6XY5 - chains A and B; structure by X-ray diffraction, 1.30 A resolution.

# Chain A
Molecule: 14-3-3 protein sigma
Organism: Homo sapiens
UniProtKB: P31947 (1433S_HUMAN); residue numbers follow UniProt; this construct covers 1-231
Amino-acid sequence (236 residues; each row starts with the number of its first residue; numbers below 1 keep their minus sign (Gly-4 is residue -4)):
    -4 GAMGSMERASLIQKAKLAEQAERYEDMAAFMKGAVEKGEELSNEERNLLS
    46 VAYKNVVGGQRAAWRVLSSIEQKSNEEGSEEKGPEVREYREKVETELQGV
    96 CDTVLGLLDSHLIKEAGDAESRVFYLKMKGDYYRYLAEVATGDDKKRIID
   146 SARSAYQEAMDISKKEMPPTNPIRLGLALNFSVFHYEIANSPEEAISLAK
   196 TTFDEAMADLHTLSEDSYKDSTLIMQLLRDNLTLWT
Not modelled in the structure: -4
Differences from the reference sequence: expression tag (-4 to 0); engineered mutation Asn38 (Cys in P31947)
Bound ions: Mg2+ site 1: Glu35, Glu110, Glu188; Mg2+ site 2: Glu75, Glu161
Residues lining bound ligands: O4E (3-bromanyl-N-methyl-N-(2-sulfanylethyl)benzamide): Asn42, Ser45, Phe119, Lys122, Pro167, Ile168, Gly171, Leu172, Leu174, Leu218, Ile219, Leu222
UniProt features mapped onto this chain:
  - site (Interaction with phosphoserine on interacting protein): Arg56, Arg129
  - modified residue (Phosphoserine): Ser5, Ser74

# Chain B
Molecule: Estrogen Related Receptor gamma phosphopeptide
Amino-acid sequence (9 residues; row label = number of the first residue in the row):
   174 KRRRKSCQA
Not modelled in the structure: 174, 182
Modified / non-standard residues: Ser179 (phosphoserine; SEP)
From the paper describing this entry:
  - binding site for O4E: Cys180

# Chain A / chain B interface
Pairs across the interface - 23 pairs, chain A then chain B:
  Lys49(A) with Gln181(B)
  Arg56(A) with Arg176(B); Arg177(B); Ser179(B)
  Arg60(A) with Arg176(B)
  Arg129(A) with Arg177(B); Ser179(B)
  Tyr130(A) with Ser179(B)
  Gly171(A) with Cys180(B)
  Leu174(A) with Lys178(B); Ser179(B); Cys180(B)
  Asn175(A) with Ser179(B); Cys180(B), hydrogen bond (side chain-backbone)
  Val178(A) with Arg177(B); Lys178(B)
  Glu182(A) with Arg177(B), salt bridge
  Leu222(A) with Lys178(B)
  Asp225(A) with Lys178(B), salt bridge
  Asn226(A) with Arg177(B); Lys178(B), hydrogen bond (side chain-backbone)
  Leu229(A) with Arg175(B); Arg177(B)
Also at the interface, not in a pair above, chain A (17 interface residues in all): Lys122, Glu133, Trp230

# In short
17 residues of chain A face 7 of chain B across their interface, with 2 hydrogen bonds and 2 salt bridges.
Polar pairs include Glu182(A)-Arg177(B), Asp225(A)-Lys178(B) and Asn175(A)-Cys180(B). Compound O4E is bound
between chain A and chain B. Glu35(A), Glu110(A) and Glu188(A) coordinate Mg2+ site 1. From the paper: a
binding site for O4E at Cys180(B).
Chain A is 14-3-3 protein sigma (Homo sapiens) and chain B is Estrogen Related Receptor gamma phosphopeptide;
the structure, Ternary complex of 14-3-3 sigma (C38N), Estrogen Related Receptor gamma (DBD) phosphopeptide,
and disulfide PPI stabilizer ..., was determined by X-ray diffraction (same publication as 6XXC, 6Y18, 6Y1D,
6Y3W and 6Y58).
